Entry 4DUY (X-ray diffraction, 3.39 A resolution); this record covers chains A and T of the 21 polymer chains in the assembly.

[Chain A]
Molecule: 16S rRNA
Organism: Thermus thermophilus
Sequence (1522 nucleotides; each row starts with the number of its first residue; note: 42 numbers in that range are skipped by the numbering (no residue carries them; nothing is unmodelled there); a row labelled like 190A-190L holds insertion residues (190A, then the next letters in order); numbering starts at 0):
     0 UUUGUUGGAG AGUCUGAUCC UGGCUCAGGG UGAACGCUGG CGGCGUGCCU AAGACAUGCA
    60 AGUCGUGCGG G
    73 CCGCGGGGUU UU
    88 ACUCCG
    95 UGGUC
   101 AGCGGCGGAC GGGUGAGUAA CGCGUGGGU
  129A G
   130 ACCUACCCGG AAGAGGGGGA CAACCCGGGG AAACUCGGGC UAAUCCCCCA UGUGGACCCG
   190 C
190A-190L CCCUUGGGGUGU
   191 GUCCAAAGGG CUUU
   216 GCCCGCUUCC GGAUGGGCCC GCGUCCCAUC AGCUAGUUGG UGGGGUAAUG GCCCACCAAG
   276 GCGACGACGG GUAGCCGGUC UGAGAGGAUG GCCGGCCACA GGGGCACUGA GACACGGGCC
   336 CCACUCCUAC GGGAGGCAGC AGUUAGGAAU CUUCCGCAAU GGGCGCAAGC CUGACGGAGC
   396 GACGCCGCUU GGAGGAAGAA GCCCUUCGGG GUGUAAACUC CUGAA
   442 CCCGGGACGA AACCCCCGAC GA
   474 GGGGACUGAC GGUACCGGG
   494 GUAAUAGCGC CGGCCAACUC CGUGCCAGCA GCCGCGGUAA UACGGAGGGC GCGAGCGUUA
   554 CCCGGAUUCA CUGGGCGUAA AGGGCGUGUA GGCGGCCUGG GGCGUCCCAU GUGAAAGACC
   614 ACGGCUCAAC CGUGGGGGAG CGUGGGAUAC GCUCAGGCUA GACGGUGGGA GAGGGUGGUG
   674 GAAUUCCCGG AGUAGCGGUG AAAUGCGCAG AUACCGGGAG GAACGCCGAU GGCGAAGGCA
   734 GCCACCUGGU CCACCCGUGA CGCUGAGGCG CGAAAGCGUG GGGAGCAAAC CGGAUUAGAU
   794 ACCCGGGUAG UCCACGCCCU AAACGAUGCG CGCUAGGUCU CUGGGUCU
   848 CCUGGGGGCC GAAGCUAACG CGUUAAGCGC GCCGCCUGGG GAGUACGGCC GCAAGGCUGA
   908 AACUCAAAGG AAUUGACGGG GGCCCGCACA AGCGGUGGAG CAUGUGGUUU AAUUCGAAGX
   968 AACGCGAAGA ACCUUACCAG GCCUUGACAU GCUAGG
 1003A G
  1004 AACCCGGGUG AAAGCCUGGG GUGCCCC
1030A-1030D GCGA
  1031 GGGGAGCCCU AGCACAGGUG CUGCAUGGCC GUCGUCAGCU CGUGCCGUGA GGUGUUGGGU
  1091 UAAGUCCCGC AACGAGCGCA ACCCCCGCCG UUAGUUGCCA GCGGUUCGGC CGGGCACUCU
  1151 AACGGGACUG CCCGCGAAA
  1171 GCGGGAGGAA GGAGGGGACG ACGUCUGGUC AGCAUGGCCC UUACGGCCUG GGCGACACAC
  1231 GUGCUACAAU GCCCACUACA AAGCGAUGCC ACCCGGCAAC GGGGAGCUAA UCGCAAAAAG
  1291 GUGGGCCCAG UUCGGAUUGG GGUCUGCAAC CCGACCCCAU GAAGCCGGAA UCGCUAGUAA
  1351 UCGCGGAUCA G
 1361A C
  1362 CAUGCCGCGG UGAAUACGUU CCCGGGCCUU GUACACACXG CCXGUXACGC CAUGGGAGCG
  1422 GGCUCUACCC GAAGUCGCCG GG
  1446 AGCCUACGGG
  1459 CAGGCGCCGA GGGUAGGGCC CGUGACUGGG GCGAAGUCGU AACAAGGUAG CUGUACCGGA
  1519 AGGUGCGGCU GGAUCCACUC CUUUCU
Not modelled in the structure: 0-4, 1534-1538
Sequence notes: engineered mutation C13 (U659 in M26923.1); conflict C1534 (A2157 in M26923.1), A1535 (C2158 in M26923.1)
Modified / non-standard residues: PSU (pseudouridine-5'-monophosphate) at position 516, 7MG (7N-methyl-8-hydroguanosine-5'-monophosphate) at position 527, M2G (N2-dimethylguanosine-5'-monophosphate) at position 966, 5MC (5-methylcytidine-5'-monophosphate) at position 967, 2MG (2N-methylguanosine-5'-monophosphate) at position 1207, 5MC (5-methylcytidine-5'-monophosphate) at position 1400, 4OC (4n,o2'-methylcytidine-5'-monophosphate) at position 1402, 5MC (5-methylcytidine-5'-monophosphate) at position 1404, 5MC (5-methylcytidine-5'-monophosphate) at position 1407, UR3 (3-methyluridine-5'-monophoshate) at position 1498, MA6 (6N-dimethyladenosine-5'-monophoshate) at position 1518, MA6 (6N-dimethyladenosine-5'-monophoshate) at position 1519, PSU (pseudouridine-5'-monophosphate) at position 1540, PSU (pseudouridine-5'-monophosphate) at position 1541
Metal / ion sites: Mg2+ site 1 near U5 (its only coordinating residue here); Mg2+ site 2 near U12 (its only coordinating residue here); Mg2+ site 3 near U14 (its only coordinating residue here); Mg2+ site 4 near G21 (its only coordinating residue here); Mg2+ site 5: C58, U387; Mg2+ site 6: A59, U387; Mg2+ site 7: G61, G105; Mg2+ site 8 near G70 (its only coordinating residue here); Mg2+ site 9 near U83 (its only coordinating residue here); Mg2+ site 10: G107, G324; Mg2+ site 11 near A109 (its only coordinating residue here); Mg2+ site 12 near G111 (its only coordinating residue here); 94 more Mg2+ sites not listed

[Chain T]
Name: ribosomal protein S20
Organism: Thermus thermophilus
UniProt: P80380 (RS20_THET8); residues 1-106 here = UniProt positions 1-106
Sequence (106 residues; row label = number of the first residue in the row):
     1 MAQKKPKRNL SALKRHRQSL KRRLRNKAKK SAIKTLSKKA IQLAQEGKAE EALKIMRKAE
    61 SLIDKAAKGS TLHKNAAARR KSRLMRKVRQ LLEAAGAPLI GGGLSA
Not modelled in the structure: 1-7

[Interface between chain A and chain T]
Pairs across the interface (93):
  G102(A) with Arg17(T), salt bridge to the phosphate
  C103(A) with Lys14(T), salt bridge to the phosphate; Arg17(T), salt bridge to the phosphate; Lys21(T), hydrogen bond to the phosphate
  G104(A) with Lys14(T), hydrogen bond to the base; Gln18(T), hydrogen bond to the phosphate; Lys21(T), salt bridge to the phosphate
  G105(A) with Arg22(T), salt bridge to the phosphate
  C106(A) with Arg15(T), base contact
  G107(A) with Arg15(T), hydrogen bond to the base
  G108(A) with Ala12(T), base contact; Arg15(T), base contact
  C131(A) with Asn75(T), phosphate contact
  C132(A) with Lys74(T), phosphate contact; Asn75(T), hydrogen bond to the phosphate
  U133(A) with Lys74(T), salt bridge to the phosphate
  C175(A) with Arg25(T), sugar contact; Lys29(T), phosphate contact
  C176(A) with Lys29(T), salt bridge to the phosphate
  C177(A) with Lys65(T), salt bridge to the phosphate
  C178(A) with Lys65(T), salt bridge to the phosphate
  A185(A) with Glu60(T), base contact; Ala78(T), sugar contact; Lys81(T), hydrogen bond to the base
  C186(A) with Ala78(T), sugar contact; Lys81(T), hydrogen bond to the sugar; Ser82(T), hydrogen bond to the phosphate; Met85(T), hydrogen bond to the sugar
  C187(A) with Ser82(T), hydrogen bond to the phosphate; Met85(T), sugar contact; Arg89(T), hydrogen bond to the sugar; Leu104(T), base contact; Ser105(T), hydrogen bond to the base
  C188(A) with Arg86(T), phosphate contact; Arg89(T), hydrogen bond to the sugar; Ser105(T), base contact
  U190L(A) with Ser105(T), hydrogen bond to the base; Ala106(T), base contact
  G191(A) with Gly101(T), hydrogen bond to the sugar; Gly102(T), hydrogen bond to the sugar; Gly103(T), hydrogen bond to the base; Leu104(T), hydrogen bond to the sugar; Ser105(T), base contact
  U192(A) with Arg57(T), sugar contact; Glu60(T), hydrogen bond to the sugar; Gly102(T), sugar contact; Gly103(T), sugar contact
  C193(A) with Glu60(T), sugar contact; Ser61(T), hydrogen bond to the phosphate; Asp64(T), hydrogen bond to the sugar
  C194(A) with Ser61(T), hydrogen bond to the phosphate; Asp64(T), sugar contact; Lys65(T), phosphate contact
  A195(A) with Lys65(T), phosphate contact; Lys68(T), hydrogen bond to the sugar
  U222(A) with Lys68(T), hydrogen bond to the phosphate
  U223(A) with Lys68(T), salt bridge to the phosphate
  G259(A) with Arg83(T), salt bridge to the phosphate; Lys87(T), salt bridge to the phosphate
  G260(A) with Arg83(T), salt bridge to the phosphate
  U261(A) with Arg79(T), salt bridge to the phosphate
  A262(A) with Lys74(T), sugar contact; Asn75(T), sugar contact
  A263(A) with Asn75(T), phosphate contact; Arg79(T), salt bridge to the phosphate
  C322(A) with Ser19(T), sugar contact; Arg23(T), sugar contact
  U323(A) with Ser19(T), sugar contact; Arg22(T), phosphate contact; Arg23(T), phosphate contact; Asn26(T), hydrogen bond to the phosphate
  G324(A) with Arg22(T), salt bridge to the phosphate; Asn26(T), hydrogen bond to the phosphate; Ser70(T), phosphate contact
  A325(A) with Ser70(T), hydrogen bond to the phosphate; Lys74(T), phosphate contact
  G331(A) with Leu10(T), sugar contact
  G332(A) with Leu10(T), phosphate contact
  G333(A) with His16(T), sugar contact
  A349(A) with Arg8(T), hydrogen bond to the sugar
  G1438(A) with Lys34(T), salt bridge to the phosphate
  C1439(A) with Lys38(T), salt bridge to the phosphate
  G1453(A) with Leu36(T), sugar contact; Lys39(T), hydrogen bond to the phosphate
  G1454(A) with Thr35(T), phosphate contact; Lys39(T), salt bridge to the phosphate
  G1455(A) with Ala28(T), phosphate contact; Ser31(T), phosphate contact; Ala32(T), sugar contact; Thr35(T), hydrogen bond to the phosphate
  C1459(A) with Lys27(T), salt bridge to the phosphate; Ser31(T), hydrogen bond to the phosphate
  A1460(A) with Lys27(T), salt bridge to the phosphate
Other interface residues (no listed pair), chain A (51 interface residues in all): C174, G184, A196, U1436, C1437
Other interface residues (no listed pair), chain T (51 interface residues in all): Lys58, Ala76, Arg80

[Summary]
Chain A and chain T each contribute 51 residues to their interface; the contacts include 31 hydrogen bonds and
21 salt bridges. Polar pairs include G104(A)-Lys14(T), G107(A)-Arg15(T) and A185(A)-Lys81(T). C58(A) and
U387(A) coordinate Mg2+ site 5. A59(A) and U387(A) coordinate Mg2+ site 6.
Here chain A is 16S rRNA and chain T is ribosomal protein S20, both from Thermus thermophilus. Entry 4DUY
(Crystal structure of the Thermus thermophilus 30S ribosomal subunit with a 16S rRNA mutation, U13C) was
determined by X-ray diffraction.
